7CH6 - chains C and D of the 6 polymer chains in the assembly; structure by electron microscopy, 3.40 A resolution.

== Chain C (and D) ==
Molecule: Phospholipid ABC transporter ATP-binding protein MlaF
Source organism: Escherichia coli (strain K12)
Notes: chain D of this document is another copy of the same molecule, construct and numbering; everything in this record applies to it too
UniProt: A0A4V3YUQ9 (A0A4V3YUQ9_ECOLI); numbering as in UniProt (aligned over 1-269)
Amino-acid sequence (269 residues; each row starts with the number of its first residue):
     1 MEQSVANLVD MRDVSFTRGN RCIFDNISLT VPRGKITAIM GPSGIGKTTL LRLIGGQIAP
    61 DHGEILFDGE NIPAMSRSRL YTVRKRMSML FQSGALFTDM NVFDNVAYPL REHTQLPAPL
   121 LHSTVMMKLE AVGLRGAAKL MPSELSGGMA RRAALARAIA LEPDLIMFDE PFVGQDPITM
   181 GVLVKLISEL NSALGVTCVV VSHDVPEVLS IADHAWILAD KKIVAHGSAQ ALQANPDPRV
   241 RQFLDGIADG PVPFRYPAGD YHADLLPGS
Unresolved in the structure: 1-4
Small-molecule neighbours: AMP-PNP (ANP; phosphoaminophosphonic acid-adenylate ester): Arg18, Arg21, Ile23, Ser43, Gly44, Ile45, Gly46, Lys47, Thr48, Thr49, Gln92, Glu170

== How chain C and chain D interact ==
Contacting residue pairs (85):
  Pro42(C) - Asp176(D)
  Ser43(C) - Asp176(D)  hydrogen bond (backbone-side chain)
  His122(C) - Asp264(D)
  His122(C) - Pro267(D)
  Ser123(C) - Leu265(D)  hydrogen bond (side chain-backbone)
  Met126(C) - Tyr261(D)
  Met126(C) - Asp264(D)
  Met127(C) - Tyr261(D)
  Met127(C) - Leu265(D)  hydrophobic
  Glu130(C) - Arg255(D)  salt bridge
  Glu130(C) - Tyr261(D)
  Ala131(C) - Arg255(D)
  Val132(C) - Phe254(D)
  Gly133(C) - Arg255(D)
  Gly133(C) - Tyr256(D)  hydrogen bond (backbone-backbone)
  Arg135(C) - Ala258(D)
  Arg135(C) - Tyr261(D)
  Arg135(C) - Asp264(D)  salt bridge
  Gly136(C) - Tyr256(D)
  Gly136(C) - Pro257(D)
  Gly136(C) - Ala258(D)
  Ala137(C) - Tyr256(D)
  Leu140(C) - Tyr256(D)
  Met149(C) - Tyr256(D)  hydrophobic
  Arg152(C) - Phe254(D)  hydrogen bond (side chain-backbone)
  Val173(C) - Gly174(D)
  Gly174(C) - Val173(D)
  Gly174(C) - Gly174(D)
  Gly174(C) - His203(D)
  Gln175(C) - His203(D)
  Asp176(C) - Pro42(D)
  Asp176(C) - Ser43(D)  hydrogen bond (side chain-backbone)
  Asp176(C) - His203(D)
  Pro177(C) - His203(D)
  Pro177(C) - Phe243(D)
  Pro177(C) - Gly246(D)
  Ile178(C) - Gln242(D)
  Ile178(C) - Gly246(D)
  Ile178(C) - Ala248(D)
  Ile178(C) - Val252(D)  hydrophobic
  Gly181(C) - Gly246(D)
  Gly181(C) - Ala248(D)
  Val182(C) - Ala248(D)
  Val182(C) - Phe254(D)  hydrophobic
  Lys185(C) - Phe254(D)
  Leu186(C) - Phe254(D)  hydrophobic
  His203(C) - Gly174(D)
  His203(C) - Gln175(D)
  His203(C) - Asp176(D)
  His203(C) - Pro177(D)
  Gln242(C) - Ile178(D)
  Phe243(C) - Pro177(D)
  Gly246(C) - Pro177(D)
  Gly246(C) - Ile178(D)
  Gly246(C) - Gly181(D)
  Ala248(C) - Ile178(D)
  Ala248(C) - Gly181(D)
  Ala248(C) - Val182(D)
  Val252(C) - Ile178(D)  hydrophobic
  Phe254(C) - Val132(D)
  Phe254(C) - Arg152(D)  hydrogen bond (backbone-side chain)
  Phe254(C) - Val182(D)  hydrophobic
  Phe254(C) - Lys185(D)
  Phe254(C) - Leu186(D)  hydrophobic
  Arg255(C) - Glu130(D)  salt bridge
  Arg255(C) - Ala131(D)
  Arg255(C) - Gly133(D)
  Tyr256(C) - Gly133(D)  hydrogen bond (backbone-backbone)
  Tyr256(C) - Gly136(D)
  Tyr256(C) - Ala137(D)
  Tyr256(C) - Leu140(D)
  Tyr256(C) - Met149(D)  hydrophobic
  Pro257(C) - Gly136(D)
  Ala258(C) - Arg135(D)
  Ala258(C) - Gly136(D)
  Tyr261(C) - Met126(D)
  Tyr261(C) - Met127(D)
  Tyr261(C) - Glu130(D)
  Tyr261(C) - Arg135(D)
  Asp264(C) - His122(D)
  Asp264(C) - Met126(D)
  Asp264(C) - Arg135(D)  salt bridge
  Leu265(C) - Ser123(D)  hydrogen bond (backbone-side chain)
  Leu265(C) - Met127(D)  hydrophobic
  Pro267(C) - His122(D)
Interface residues without a listed pair, chain C (47 interface residues in all): Leu134, Asp204, Val205, Asp245, Gly259, Leu266
Interface residues without a listed pair, chain D (47 interface residues in all): Leu134, Asp204, Val205, Asp245, Gly259, Leu266

== Overview ==
Chain C and chain D each contribute 47 residues to their interface, with 8 hydrogen bonds and 4 salt bridges.
Polar contacts include Glu130(C)-Arg255(D), Arg135(C)-Asp264(D) and Ser43(C)-Asp176(D). Chain C binds AMP-PNP.
Both chains are Phospholipid ABC transporter ATP-binding protein MlaF (Escherichia coli (strain K12)). Entry
7CH6 (Cryo-EM structure of E.coli MlaFEB with AMPPNP) was determined by electron microscopy, deposited
together with 7CH8, 7CH9, 7CH7 and 7CHA.
